PDB entry 7LSI | X-ray diffraction, 2.40 A resolution | chains A and C

== Chain A ==
Name: KD035 Fab heavy chain
Source organism: Homo sapiens
Notes: antibody fragment or engineered binder
Amino-acid sequence (218 residues; row label = number of the first residue in the row):
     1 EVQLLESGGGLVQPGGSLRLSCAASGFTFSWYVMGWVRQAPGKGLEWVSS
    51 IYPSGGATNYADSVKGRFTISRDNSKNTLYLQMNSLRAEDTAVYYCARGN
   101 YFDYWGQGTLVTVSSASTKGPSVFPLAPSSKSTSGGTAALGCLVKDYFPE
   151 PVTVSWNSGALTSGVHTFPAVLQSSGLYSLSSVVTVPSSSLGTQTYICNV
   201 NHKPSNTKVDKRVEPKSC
Not modelled in the structure: 130-135, 216-218
Disulfides: Cys22-Cys96, Cys142-Cys198

== Chain C ==
Name: KD035 Fab light chain
Source organism: Homo sapiens
Notes: antibody fragment or engineered binder
Amino-acid sequence (212 residues; row label = number of the first residue in the row):
     1 QSVLTQPPSVSVSPGQTASITCSGEKLGDEYASWYQQKPGQSPVLVIYQD
    51 NKRPSGIPERFSGSNSGNTATLTISGTQAMDEADYYCQAWDSSTLLFGGG
   101 TKLTVLGQPKAAPSVTLFPPSSEELQANKATLVCLISDFYPGAVTVAWKA
   151 DSSPVKAGVETTKPSKQSNNKYAASSYLSLTPEQWKSHRSYSCQVTHEGS
   201 TVEKTVAPTECS
Not modelled in the structure: 211-212
Disulfides: Cys22-Cys87, Cys134-Cys193

== Interface between chain A and chain C ==
Contacting residue pairs (62):
  Gln39(A) - Gln37(C)  hydrogen bond
  Gln39(A) - Tyr86(C)
  Lys43(A) - Tyr86(C)
  Gly44(A) - Tyr86(C)
  Leu45(A) - Pro43(C)  hydrophobic
  Leu45(A) - Tyr86(C)  hydrophobic
  Leu45(A) - Phe97(C)
  Trp47(A) - Ser93(C)
  Trp47(A) - Thr94(C)
  Trp47(A) - Leu95(C)
  Trp47(A) - Phe97(C)
  Tyr95(A) - Gln37(C)
  Tyr95(A) - Gln41(C)
  Tyr95(A) - Ser42(C)
  Tyr101(A) - Ser33(C)
  Tyr101(A) - Tyr35(C)
  Tyr101(A) - Tyr48(C)  hydrophobic
  Tyr101(A) - Gln49(C)  hydrogen bond
  Phe102(A) - Tyr35(C)  hydrogen bond (backbone-side chain)
  Phe102(A) - Leu45(C)
  Phe102(A) - Leu95(C)  hydrophobic
  Asp103(A) - Leu45(C)
  Trp105(A) - Tyr35(C)  hydrophobic
  Trp105(A) - Pro43(C)
  Gly106(A) - Ser42(C)  hydrogen bond (backbone-side chain)
  Gln107(A) - Ser42(C)
  Phe124(A) - Ser121(C)
  Phe124(A) - Glu123(C)
  Phe124(A) - Glu124(C)
  Pro125(A) - Ser121(C)
  Leu126(A) - Phe118(C)
  Leu126(A) - Val133(C)  hydrophobic
  Ala127(A) - Phe118(C)
  Ala139(A) - Thr116(C)
  Ala139(A) - Phe118(C)
  Leu143(A) - Thr131(C)
  Leu143(A) - Tyr177(C)  hydrophobic
  Lys145(A) - Glu124(C)  salt bridge
  Lys145(A) - Lys129(C)
  Lys145(A) - Thr131(C)
  Asp146(A) - Lys129(C)  salt bridge
  His166(A) - Ser137(C)
  His166(A) - Gln167(C)
  His166(A) - Ala173(C)
  Phe168(A) - Leu135(C)  hydrophobic
  Phe168(A) - Ile136(C)
  Phe168(A) - Ser137(C)
  Phe168(A) - Ala174(C)
  Pro169(A) - Ser165(C)
  Pro169(A) - Ser175(C)
  Ala170(A) - Thr162(C)
  Val171(A) - Thr161(C)
  Val171(A) - Thr162(C)
  Val171(A) - Tyr177(C)  hydrophobic
  Gln173(A) - Glu160(C)
  Ser174(A) - Glu160(C)  hydrogen bond (backbone-side chain)
  Leu180(A) - Tyr177(C)
  Ser181(A) - Val133(C)
  Ser181(A) - Tyr177(C)  hydrogen bond
  Val183(A) - Phe118(C)  hydrophobic
  Val183(A) - Leu135(C)  hydrophobic
  Lys211(A) - Glu123(C)  salt bridge
Interface residues without a listed pair, chain A (39 interface residues in all): Val37, Glu46, Asn59, Pro128, Leu140, Gly141, Leu172, Ser179
Interface residues without a listed pair, chain C (35 interface residues in all): Pro119

== Overview ==
The interface between chain A and chain C involves 39 residues on one side and 35 on the other; the contacts
include 6 hydrogen bonds and 3 salt bridges. Among the polar pairs are Lys145(A)-Glu124(C),
Asp146(A)-Lys129(C) and Lys211(A)-Glu123(C).
Chain A is KD035 Fab heavy chain and chain C is KD035 Fab light chain, both from Homo sapiens; the structure,
Structure of KD035, a VEGFR2 monoclonal antibody, was determined by X-ray diffraction.
